PDB entry 1TDG | X-ray diffraction, 1.80 A resolution | chain A

# Chain A
Name: Beta-lactamase SHV-1
Source organism: Klebsiella pneumoniae
Notes: EC 3.5.2.6
UniProtKB: P14557 (BLA1_ECOLI); the author numbering skips numbers that UniProt does not, so the offset changes along the chain: 26-238 = UniProt 22-234; 240-252 = UniProt 235-247; 254-292 = UniProt 248-286
Chain sequence (265 residues; row label = number of the first residue in the row; note: 2 numbers in that range are skipped by the numbering (no residue carries them; nothing is unmodelled there)):
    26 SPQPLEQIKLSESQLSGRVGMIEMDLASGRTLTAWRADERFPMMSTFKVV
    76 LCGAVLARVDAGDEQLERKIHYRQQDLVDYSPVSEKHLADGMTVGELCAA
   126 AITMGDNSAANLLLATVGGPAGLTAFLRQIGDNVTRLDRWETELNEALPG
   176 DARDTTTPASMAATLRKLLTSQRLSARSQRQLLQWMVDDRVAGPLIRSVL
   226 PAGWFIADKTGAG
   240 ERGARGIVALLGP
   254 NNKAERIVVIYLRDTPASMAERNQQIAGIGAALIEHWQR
Sequence notes: engineered mutation G130 (Ser126 in P14557)
Cystine bridges: C77-C123
Glycans and other covalent adducts: tazobactam intermediate (TBE) linked to S70; malonaldehyde (MDD) linked to S70
Small-molecule neighbours:
  - cyclohexyl-hexyl-beta-D-maltoside (MA4), molecule 1: S26, I221, V224, L225, P226, I231, I246, A248, L250, V261, I263, I279, A280, G283, A284, I287, E288
  - cyclohexyl-hexyl-beta-D-maltoside (MA4), molecule 2: A217, L220, I221, V224, T235, R244, I246, N276, I279, A280
  - malonaldehyde / tazobactam intermediate: M69, D104, Y105, G130, N132, N170, V216, K234, T235, G236, A237, R244, M272

# Summary
Bound to chain A: cyclohexyl-hexyl-beta-D-maltoside and malonaldehyde / tazobactam intermediate.
Chain A is Beta-lactamase SHV-1 (Klebsiella pneumoniae); the structure, Complex of S130G SHV-1 beta-lactamase
with tazobactam, was determined by X-ray diffraction, deposited together with 1TDL.
